PDB entry 8OKX | electron microscopy, 3.51 A resolution | chains B and C of the 4 polymer chains in the assembly

[Chain B]
Protein: SPRY domain-containing SOCS box protein 3
Source organism: Homo sapiens
UniProt: Q6PJ21 (SPSB3_HUMAN); residue numbers follow UniProt; this construct covers 83-326
Chain sequence (244 residues; row label = number of the first residue in the row):
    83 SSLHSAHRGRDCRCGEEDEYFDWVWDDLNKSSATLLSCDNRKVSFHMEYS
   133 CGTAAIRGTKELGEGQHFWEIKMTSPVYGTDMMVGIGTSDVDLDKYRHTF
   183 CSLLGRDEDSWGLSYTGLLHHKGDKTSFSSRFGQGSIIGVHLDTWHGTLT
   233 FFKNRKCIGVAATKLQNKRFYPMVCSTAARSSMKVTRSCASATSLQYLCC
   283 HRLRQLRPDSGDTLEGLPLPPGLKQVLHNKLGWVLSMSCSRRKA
Disordered / not traced: 83-99, 321-326

[Chain C]
Protein: Elongin-C
Source organism: Homo sapiens
UniProt: Q15369 (ELOC_HUMAN); numbering as in UniProt (aligned over 1-112)
Chain sequence (112 residues; numbered 1 to 112; the number before each row is that of its first residue):
     1 MDGEEKTYGGCEGPDAMYVKLISSDGHEFIVKREHALTSGTIKAMLSGPG
    51 QFAENETNEVNFREIPSHVLSKVCMYFTYKVRYTNSSTEIPEFPIAPEIA
   101 LELLMAANFLDC

[How chain B and chain C interact]
Contacting residue pairs (22; chain B residue first):
  W227(B) - Y79(C)  hydrophobic
  W227(B) - I90(C)
  H228(B) - E92(C)  salt bridge
  K246(B) - E89(C)
  Q248(B) - E89(C)  hydrogen bond
  Q248(B) - I90(C)
  N249(B) - S87(C)  hydrogen bond
  T275(B) - Y76(C)  hydrogen bond (backbone-side chain)
  S276(B) - Y76(C)
  L277(B) - Y76(C)  hydrophobic
  L277(B) - L103(C)
  L277(B) - A107(C)  hydrophobic
  L277(B) - C112(C)
  C281(B) - L104(C)  hydrophobic
  C282(B) - L104(C)  hydrophobic
  R284(B) - I95(C)  hydrogen bond (side chain-backbone)
  R284(B) - A96(C)
  R284(B) - P97(C)
  R284(B) - A100(C)  hydrogen bond (side chain-backbone)
  R284(B) - L101(C)
  L288(B) - P97(C)  hydrophobic
  L305(B) - N108(C)
Also at the interface, not in a pair above, chain B (14 interface residues in all): L301
Also at the interface, not in a pair above, chain C (19 interface residues in all): K80, S86, A106

[In short]
Chain B and chain C form an interface of 14 and 19 residues respectively; the contacts include 5 hydrogen
bonds and 1 salt bridge. Polar contacts include H228(B)-E92(C), Q248(B)-E89(C) and N249(B)-S87(C).
Here chain B is SPRY domain-containing SOCS box protein 3 and chain C is Elongin-C, both from Homo sapiens.
Entry 8OKX (Structure of cGAS in complex with SPSB3-ELOBC) was determined by electron microscopy, deposited
together with 8OL1.
